Entry 7MUC (electron microscopy, 3.80 A resolution); this record covers chains AG and ZH of the 189 polymer chains in the assembly.

[Chain AG]
Molecule: IcmE protein
From: Legionella pneumophila
UniProt: O53087 (O53087_LEGPN); numbering as in UniProt (aligned over 1-1048)
Amino-acid sequence (1048 residues; each row starts with the number of its first residue):
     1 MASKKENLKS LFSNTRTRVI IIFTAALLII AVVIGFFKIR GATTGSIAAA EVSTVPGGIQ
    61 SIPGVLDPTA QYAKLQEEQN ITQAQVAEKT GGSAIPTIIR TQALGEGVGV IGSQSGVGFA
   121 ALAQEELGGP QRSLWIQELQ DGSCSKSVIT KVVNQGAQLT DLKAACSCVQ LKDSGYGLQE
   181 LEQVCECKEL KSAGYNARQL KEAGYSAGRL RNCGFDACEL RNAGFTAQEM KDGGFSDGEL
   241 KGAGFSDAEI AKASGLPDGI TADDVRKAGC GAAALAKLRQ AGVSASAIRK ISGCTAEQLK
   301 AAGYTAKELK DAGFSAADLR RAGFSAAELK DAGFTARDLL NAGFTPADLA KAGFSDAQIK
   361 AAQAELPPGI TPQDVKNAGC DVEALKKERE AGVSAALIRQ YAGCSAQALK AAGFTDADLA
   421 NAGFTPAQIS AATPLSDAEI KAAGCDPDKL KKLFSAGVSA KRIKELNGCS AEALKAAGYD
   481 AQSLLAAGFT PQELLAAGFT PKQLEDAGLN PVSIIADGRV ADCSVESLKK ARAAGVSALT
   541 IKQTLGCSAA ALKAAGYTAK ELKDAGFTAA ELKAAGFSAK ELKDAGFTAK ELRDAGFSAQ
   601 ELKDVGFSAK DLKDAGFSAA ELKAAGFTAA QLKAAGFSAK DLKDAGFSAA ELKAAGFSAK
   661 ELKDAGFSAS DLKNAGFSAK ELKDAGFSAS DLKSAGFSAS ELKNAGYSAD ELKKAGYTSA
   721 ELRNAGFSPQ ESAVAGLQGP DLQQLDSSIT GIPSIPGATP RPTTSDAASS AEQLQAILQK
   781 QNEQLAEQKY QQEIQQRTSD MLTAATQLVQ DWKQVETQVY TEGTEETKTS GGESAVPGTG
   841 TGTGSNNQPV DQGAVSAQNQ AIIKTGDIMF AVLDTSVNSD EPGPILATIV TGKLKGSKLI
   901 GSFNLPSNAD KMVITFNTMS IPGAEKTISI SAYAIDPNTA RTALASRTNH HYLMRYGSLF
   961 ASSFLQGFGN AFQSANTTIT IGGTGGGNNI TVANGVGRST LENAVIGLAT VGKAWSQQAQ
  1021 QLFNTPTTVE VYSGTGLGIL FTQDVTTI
Unresolved in the structure: 1-790, 825-1048

[Chain ZH]
Molecule: Type IV secretion protein IcmK
From: Legionella pneumophila
UniProt: A0A2S6FBG9 (A0A2S6FBG9_LEGPN); residues 1-361 here = UniProt positions 1-361
Amino-acid sequence (361 residues; row label = number of the first residue in the row):
     1 MMKKYDQLCK YCLVIGLTFS MSCSIYAADQ SDDAQQALQQ LRMLQQKLSQ NPSPDAQSGA
    61 GDGGDNAASD STQQPNQSGQ ANAPAANQTA TAGGDGQIIS QDDAEVIDKK AFKDMTRNLY
   121 PLNPEQVVKL KQIYETSEYA KAATPGTPPK PTATSQFVNL SPGSTPPVIR LSQGFVSSLV
   181 FLDSTGAPWP IAAYDLGDPS SFNIQWDKTS NTLMIQATKL YNYGNLAVRL RGLNTPVMLT
   241 LIPGQKAVDY RVDLRVQGYG PNAKSMPTEE GIPPSANDLL LHVLEGVPPP GSRRLVVSGG
   301 DARAWLSNEK MYVRTNLTIL SPGWLASMTS ADGTHAYEMQ KSPVLLVSWH GKVMQLKVEG
   361 L
Unresolved in the structure: 1-103, 264-277, 361

[Interface between chain AG and chain ZH]
Residue-residue contacts (24):
  Glu816(AG) with Asp198(ZH); Pro199(ZH); Ser200(ZH), hydrogen bond (side chain-backbone)
  Thr817(AG) with Pro199(ZH)
  Gln818(AG) with Asp195(ZH); Leu196(ZH)
  Val819(AG) with Asp195(ZH); Leu196(ZH), hydrogen bond (backbone-backbone); Pro199(ZH), hydrophobic
  Tyr820(AG) with Ala193(ZH); Tyr194(ZH); Asp195(ZH), hydrogen bond (backbone-side chain); Arg229(ZH), hydrogen bond
  Thr821(AG) with Ala193(ZH); Tyr194(ZH), hydrogen bond (backbone-backbone); Lys208(ZH)
  Glu822(AG) with Ala192(ZH); Ala193(ZH); Lys208(ZH), hydrogen bond (backbone-side chain)
  Gly823(AG) with Ala192(ZH), hydrogen bond (backbone-backbone); Lys208(ZH); Arg231(ZH)
  Thr824(AG) with Lys208(ZH); Thr209(ZH)
Also at the interface, not in a pair above, chain ZH (14 interface residues in all): Gly197, Trp206

[Summary]
9 residues of chain AG face 14 of chain ZH across their interface, with 7 hydrogen bonds. Polar pairs include
Glu816(AG)-Ser200(ZH), Tyr820(AG)-Asp195(ZH) and Tyr820(AG)-Arg229(ZH).
Here chain AG is IcmE protein and chain ZH is Type IV secretion protein IcmK, both from Legionella
pneumophila. Entry 7MUC (Legionella pneumophila Dot/Icm T4SS C1 Reconstruction) was determined by electron
microscopy together with 7MUD, 7MUE, 7MUQ, 7MUS, 7MUV, 7MUW and 7MUY from the same study.
